7WN3 - chains B and D of the 8 polymer chains in the assembly; structure by electron microscopy, 3.29 A resolution.

# Chain B
Name: von Willebrand antigen 2
Source organism: Homo sapiens
Notes: fragment: D1D2 domain
Reference sequence: P04275 (VWF_HUMAN); numbering as in UniProt (aligned over 23-763)
Sequence (741 residues; each row starts with the number of its first residue):
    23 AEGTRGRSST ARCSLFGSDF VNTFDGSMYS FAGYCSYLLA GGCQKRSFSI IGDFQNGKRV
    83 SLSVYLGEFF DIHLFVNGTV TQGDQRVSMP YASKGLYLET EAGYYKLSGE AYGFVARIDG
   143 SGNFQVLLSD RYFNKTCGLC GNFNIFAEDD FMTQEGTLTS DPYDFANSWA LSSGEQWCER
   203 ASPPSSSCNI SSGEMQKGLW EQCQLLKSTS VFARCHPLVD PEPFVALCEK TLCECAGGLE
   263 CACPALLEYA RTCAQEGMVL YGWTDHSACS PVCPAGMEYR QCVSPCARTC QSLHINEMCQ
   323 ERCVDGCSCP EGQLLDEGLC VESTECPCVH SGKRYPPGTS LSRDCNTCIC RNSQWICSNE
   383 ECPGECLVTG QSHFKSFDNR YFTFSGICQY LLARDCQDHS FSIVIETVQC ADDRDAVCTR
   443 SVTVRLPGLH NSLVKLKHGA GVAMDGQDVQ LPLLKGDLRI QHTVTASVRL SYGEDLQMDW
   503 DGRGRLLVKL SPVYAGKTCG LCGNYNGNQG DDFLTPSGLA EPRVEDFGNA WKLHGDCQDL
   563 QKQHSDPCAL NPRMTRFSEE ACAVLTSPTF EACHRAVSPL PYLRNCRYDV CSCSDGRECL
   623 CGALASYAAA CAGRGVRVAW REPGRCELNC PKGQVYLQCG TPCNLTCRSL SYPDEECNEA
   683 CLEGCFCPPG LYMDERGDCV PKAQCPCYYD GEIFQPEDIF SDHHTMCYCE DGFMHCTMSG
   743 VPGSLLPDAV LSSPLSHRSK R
Disordered / not traced: 23-29, 741-763
UniProt features mapped onto this chain:
  - glycosylation (N-linked (GlcNAc...) asparagine): Asn99, Asn156, Asn211, Asn666
  - natural variant: Arg273 (R273W: In VWD1 and VWD3), Trp377 (W377C: In VWD3), Asn528 (N528S: In VWD2), Gly550 (G550R: In VWD2)
Cystine bridges: Cys35-Cys162, Cys57-Cys200, Cys65-Cys159, Cys210-Cys255, Cys225-Cys250, Cys237-Cys275, Cys257-Cys263, Cys265-Cys291, Cys295-Cys329, Cys304-Cys325, Cys308-Cys321, Cys312-Cys348, Cys331-Cys342, Cys350-Cys372, Cys367-Cys384, Cys370-Cys379, Cys388-Cys524, Cys410-Cys559, Cys418-Cys521, Cys432-Cys440, Cys570-Cys613, Cys584-Cys608, Cys595-Cys633, Cys615-Cys621, Cys623-Cys648, Cys652-Cys687, Cys661-Cys683, Cys665-Cys679, Cys669-Cys707, Cys689-Cys701, Cys709-Cys731, Cys729-Cys738
Glycans and other covalent adducts: N-acetylglucosamine (NAG) linked to Asn99, Asn156
Bound ions: Ca2+ site 1: Asp47, Asn164, Asn166, Phe168, Asp172; Ca2+ site 2: Asp400, Asn528, Asn530, Asp533, Asp534

# Chain D
Name: von Willebrand factor
Source organism: Homo sapiens
Notes: fragment: D'D3 domain
Reference sequence: P04275 (VWF_HUMAN); residue numbers follow UniProt; this construct covers 764-1241
Sequence (490 residues; each row starts with the number of its first residue):
   764 SLSCRPPMVK LVCPADNLRA EGLECTKTCQ NYDLECMSMG CVSGCLCPPG MVRHENRCVA
   824 LERCPCFHQG KEYAPGETVK IGCNTCVCQD RKWNCTDHVC DATCSTIGMA HYLTFDGLKY
   884 LFPGECQYVL VQDYCGSNPG TFRILVGNKG CSHPSVKCKK RVTILVEGGE IELFDGEVNV
   944 KRPMKDETHF EVVESGRYII LLLGKALSVV WDRHLSISVV LKQTYQEKVC GLCGNFDGIQ
  1004 NNDLTSSNLQ VEEDPVDFGN SWKVSSQCAD TRKVPLDSSP ATCHNNIMKQ TMVDSSCRIL
  1064 TSDVFQDCNK LVDPEPYLDV CIYDTCSCES IGDCACFCDT IAAYAHVCAQ HGKVVTWRTA
  1124 TLCPQSCEER NLMENGYECM WRYNSCAPAC QVTCQHPEPL ACPVQCVEGC HAHCPPGKIL
  1184 DELLQTCVDP EDCPVCEVAG RRFASGKKVT LNPSDPEHCQ ICHCDVVNLT CEACQEPGGL
  1244 VVPPHHHHHH
Disordered / not traced: 1242-1253
Sequence notes: engineered mutation Met1136 (Arg in P04275), Met1143 (Glu in P04275); expression tag (1242-1253)
UniProt features mapped onto this chain:
  - region: Ser764 to Glu787 (Amino-terminal), Arg826 to Asp853 (CX)
  - glycosylation (N-linked (GlcNAc...) asparagine): Asn857, Asn1147, Asn1231
  - natural variant: Cys788 (C788Y: In VWD2), Thr791 (T791M: In VWD2), Arg816 (R816W: In VWD2), Arg854 (R854Q: In VWD2), Cys1060 (C1060R: In VWD2), Cys1149 (C1149R: In VWD1)
  - mutagenesis: Cys1149 (C1149R: Reduced secretion and increased intracellular retention. Similar phenotype; when associated with S-1169), Cys1169 (C1169S: Reduced secretion and increased intracellular retention. Similar phenotype; when associated with R-1149)
Cystine bridges: Cys767-Cys808, Cys776-Cys804, Cys788-Cys799, Cys792-Cys827, Cys810-Cys821, Cys829-Cys851, Cys846-Cys863, Cys849-Cys858, Cys867-Cys996, Cys889-Cys1031, Cys898-Cys993, Cys914-Cys921, Cys1046-Cys1089, Cys1060-Cys1084, Cys1071-Cys1111, Cys1091-Cys1099, Cys1101-Cys1126, Cys1130-Cys1173, Cys1149-Cys1169, Cys1153-Cys1165, Cys1157-Cys1196, Cys1177-Cys1190, Cys1199-Cys1227, Cys1222-Cys1237, Cys1225-Cys1234
Glycans and other covalent adducts: N-acetylglucosamine (NAG) linked to Asn857, Asn1147, Asn1231
Bound ions: Ca2+: Asp879, Asn998, Asp1000, Ile1002, Asn1005, Asp1006

# How chain B and chain D interact
Pairs across the interface (31; chain B residue first):
  Ala114(B) with Glu888(D)
  Tyr119(B) with Glu888(D), hydrogen bond (side chain-backbone); Asn911(D)
  Glu121(B) with Gln1030(D)
  Glu123(B) with Gln1030(D), hydrogen bond
  Thr311(B) with Ser1029(D)
  Gln313(B) with Ser1029(D), hydrogen bond (backbone-side chain)
  Ser314(B) with Ser1029(D)
  Leu315(B) with Lys1026(D)
  Ile317(B) with Val1027(D), hydrophobic
  Glu319(B) with Leu928(D)
  Ser353(B) with Asp1020(D); Lys1036(D)
  Arg365(B) with Val1014(D)
  Trp377(B) with Asn1011(D); Leu1012(D); Gln1013(D)
  Gly529(B) with Asn1004(D), hydrogen bond (backbone-side chain)
  Asn530(B) with Gly1001(D); Ile1002(D); Gln1003(D), hydrogen bond (side chain-backbone); Asn1004(D)
  Gln531(B) with Asn1004(D)
  Gly532(B) with Gln1003(D), hydrogen bond (backbone-side chain)
  Leu541(B) with Cys858(D), hydrophobic
  Pro544(B) with Lys1073(D); Leu1074(D)
  Lys554(B) with Leu797(D)
  Leu555(B) with Glu798(D)
  Thr588(B) with Leu1039(D), hydrogen bond (side chain-backbone)
  Leu602(B) with Leu1039(D), hydrophobic
Interface residues without a listed pair, chain B (39 interface residues in all): Lys116, Thr122, Ala133, Met320, His352, Gly354, Cys370, Ser375, Gln376, Cys379, Arg447, Leu455, Ser539, Arg545, Arg597, Pro601
Interface residues without a listed pair, chain D (38 interface residues in all): Met800, Met802, His831, Gln832, Ile844, Trp856, Gln890, Lys912, Lys920, Glu1016, Ser1024, Trp1025, Cys1031, Ala1032, Pro1038

# In short
Chain B and chain D form an interface of 39 and 38 residues respectively, with 7 hydrogen bonds. Among the
polar pairs are Tyr119(B)-Glu888(D), Glu123(B)-Gln1030(D) and Gln313(B)-Ser1029(D). N-acetylglucosamine is
covalently linked to Asn99(B) and Asn156(B). Covalently linked N-acetylglucosamine: at Asn857(D), Asn1147(D)
and Asn1231(D).
Here chain B is von Willebrand antigen 2 and chain D is von Willebrand factor, both from Homo sapiens. Entry
7WN3 (Cryo-EM structure of VWF D'D3 dimer (2M mutant) complexed with D1D2 at 3.29 angstron resolution (2 ...)
was determined by electron microscopy together with 7WN4 and 7WN6 from the same study.
